8AV7 - chains A and B; structure by X-ray diffraction, 1.40 A resolution.

# Chain A
Name: 14-3-3 protein sigma
Source organism: Homo sapiens
UniProt: P31947 (1433S_HUMAN); residue numbers follow UniProt; this construct covers 1-232
Sequence (237 residues; numbered -4 to 232; the number before each row is that of its first residue; numbers below 1 keep their minus sign (Gly-4 is residue -4)):
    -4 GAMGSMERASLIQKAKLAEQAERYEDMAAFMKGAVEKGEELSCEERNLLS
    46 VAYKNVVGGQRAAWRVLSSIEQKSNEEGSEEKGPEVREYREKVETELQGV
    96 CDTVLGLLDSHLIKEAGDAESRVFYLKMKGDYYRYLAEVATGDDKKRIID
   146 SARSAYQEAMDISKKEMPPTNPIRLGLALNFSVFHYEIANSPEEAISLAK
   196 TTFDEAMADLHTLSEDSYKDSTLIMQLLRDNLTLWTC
Unresolved in the structure: 232
Modified / non-standard residues: Cys38 (S-hydroxycysteine; CSO); Cys232 (S-hydroxycysteine; CSO)
Sequence notes: expression tag (-4 to 0); conflict Cys232 (Ala in P31947)
Metal / ion sites: Mg2+ site 1 near Glu2 (its only coordinating residue here); Mg2+ site 2 near Ser37 (its only coordinating residue here); Mg2+ site 3 near Glu89 (its only coordinating residue here)
Ligand contacts: O4I (2-chloranyl-N-[[1-[2-(4-chloranylphenoxy)-2-methyl-propanoyl]piperidin-4-yl]methyl]ethanamide): Cys38, Asn42, Glu115, Phe119, Lys122, Asn166, Pro167, Ile168, Gly171, Asp215, Leu218, Ile219

# Chain B
Name: Estrogen receptor
UniProt: P03372 (ESR1_HUMAN); residues 591-595 here = UniProt positions 591-595
Sequence (5 residues; numbered 591 to 595; the number before each row is that of its first residue):
   591 FPATV
Modified / non-standard residues: Thr594 (phosphothreonine; TPO)
Reported in the primary citation:
  - post-translational modification sites: Thr594 (citing earlier work)

# Chain A / chain B interface
Pairs across the interface - 21 pairs, chain A then chain B:
  Lys49(A) - Thr594(B)
  Lys49(A) - Val595(B)
  Arg56(A) - Thr594(B)
  Arg60(A) - Phe591(B)
  Lys122(A) - Val595(B)  hydrogen bond (side chain-backbone)
  Arg129(A) - Thr594(B)
  Tyr130(A) - Thr594(B)
  Gly171(A) - Val595(B)
  Leu174(A) - Ala593(B)
  Leu174(A) - Thr594(B)
  Leu174(A) - Val595(B)  hydrophobic
  Asn175(A) - Thr594(B)
  Asn175(A) - Val595(B)  hydrogen bond (side chain-backbone)
  Val178(A) - Pro592(B)  hydrophobic
  Val178(A) - Ala593(B)
  Val178(A) - Thr594(B)
  Leu222(A) - Val595(B)  hydrophobic
  Asn226(A) - Pro592(B)
  Asn226(A) - Ala593(B)  hydrogen bond (side chain-backbone)
  Leu229(A) - Pro592(B)  hydrophobic
  Trp230(A) - Pro592(B)  hydrophobic
Interface residues without a listed pair, chain A (16 interface residues in all): Asp126, Glu182

# Overview
16 residues of chain A and 5 residues of chain B are in contact; the contacts include 3 hydrogen bonds. Polar
pairs include Lys122(A)-Val595(B), Asn175(A)-Val595(B) and Asn226(A)-Ala593(B). Chain A binds compound O4I.
From the paper: a modification site at Thr594(B).
Here chain A is 14-3-3 protein sigma (Homo sapiens) and chain B is Estrogen receptor. Entry 8AV7 (Small
molecular stabilizer for ERalpha and 14-3-3 (1074202 - non covalent)) was determined by X-ray diffraction
together with 8AI0, 8ALR, 8ALT, 8ALV, 8ALW, 8AM7 and 32 further entries from the same study.
